PDB entry 7K60 | electron microscopy, 3.12 A resolution | chains C and J of the 13 polymer chains in the assembly

# Chain C
Molecule: Histone H2A type 1-B/E
Source organism: Homo sapiens
Reference sequence: P04908 (H2A1B_HUMAN); residues 0-129 here correspond to UniProt positions 1-130 (UniProt number = residue number + 1)
Sequence (130 residues; row label = number of the first residue in the row; numbering starts at 0):
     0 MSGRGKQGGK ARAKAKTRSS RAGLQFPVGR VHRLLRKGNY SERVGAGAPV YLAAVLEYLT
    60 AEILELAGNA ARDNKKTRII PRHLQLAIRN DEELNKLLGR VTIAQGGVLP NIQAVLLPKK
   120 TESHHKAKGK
Not modelled in the structure: 0-9, 119-129
Swiss-Prot annotation at these positions:
  - modified residue: Ser1 (N-acetylserine), Arg3 (Citrulline), Lys5 (N6-(2-hydroxyisobutyryl)lysine), Lys9 (N6-(2-hydroxyisobutyryl)lysine), Lys13 (N6-(beta-hydroxybutyryl)lysine), Lys36 (N6-(2-hydroxyisobutyryl)lysine), Lys74 (N6-(2-hydroxyisobutyryl)lysine), Lys75 (N6-(2-hydroxyisobutyryl)lysine), Lys95 (N6-(2-hydroxyisobutyryl)lysine), Gln104 (N5-methylglutamine), Lys118 (N6-(2-hydroxyisobutyryl)lysine), Lys119 (N6-crotonyllysine), Thr120 (Phosphothreonine), Lys125 (N6-crotonyllysine)
  - cross-link (Glycyl lysine isopeptide (Lys-Gly)): Lys13 (interchain with G-Cter in ubiquitin), Lys15 (interchain with G-Cter in ubiquitin), Lys119 (interchain with G-Cter in ubiquitin)

# Chain J
Molecule: 197-nt DNA strand
Source organism: Homo sapiens
Sequence (197 nucleotides; each row starts with the number of its first residue):
     1 GGGGTGGTCG CTGTTCAATA CATGCACAGG ATGTATATAT CTGACACGTG CCTGGAGACT
    61 AGGGAGTAAT CCCCTTGGCG GTTAAAACGC GGGGGACAGC GCGTACGTGC GTTTAAGCGG
   121 TGCTAGAGCT GTCTACGACC AATTGAGCGG CCTCGGCACC GGGATTCTCC AGGGCGGCCG
   181 CGTATAGGGT CCAGCCC

# Chain C / chain J interface
Residue-residue contacts (12; chain C residue first):
  Ala10(C) - DA58(J)  sugar contact
  Arg11(C) - DG55(J)  base contact
  Arg11(C) - DA56(J)  hydrogen bond to the base
  Arg11(C) - DG57(J)  sugar contact
  Lys15(C) - DA56(J)  sugar contact
  Lys15(C) - DG57(J)  phosphate contact
  Thr16(C) - DA56(J)  sugar contact
  Arg17(C) - DA56(J)  hydrogen bond to the phosphate
  Gly28(C) - DA56(J)  phosphate contact
  Arg32(C) - DG55(J)  salt bridge to the phosphate
  Arg42(C) - DG64(J)  sugar contact
  Arg77(C) - DC45(J)  sugar contact
Other interface residues (no listed pair), chain C (12 interface residues in all): Ala14, Arg29, Glu41
Other interface residues (no listed pair), chain J (7 interface residues in all): DA46

# Overview
Chain C and chain J form an interface of 12 and 7 residues respectively; the contacts include 2 hydrogen bonds
and 1 salt bridge. Polar pairs include Arg11(C)-DA56(J), Arg17(C)-DA56(J) and Arg32(C)-DG55(J).
Here chain C is Histone H2A type 1-B/E and chain J is a 197-nt DNA strand, both from Homo sapiens. Entry 7K60
(Cryo-EM structure of a chromatosome containing human linker histone H1.10) was determined by electron
microscopy together with 7K5X, 7K5Y, 7K61 and 7K63 from the same study.
